Entry 3A6O (X-ray diffraction, 2.80 A resolution); this record covers chain A.

# Chain A
Name: Neopullulanase 2
Organism: Thermoactinomyces vulgaris
Notes: EC 3.2.1.135
UniProt: Q08751 (NEPU2_THEVU); numbering as in UniProt (aligned over 1-585)
Sequence (585 residues; row label = number of the first residue in the row):
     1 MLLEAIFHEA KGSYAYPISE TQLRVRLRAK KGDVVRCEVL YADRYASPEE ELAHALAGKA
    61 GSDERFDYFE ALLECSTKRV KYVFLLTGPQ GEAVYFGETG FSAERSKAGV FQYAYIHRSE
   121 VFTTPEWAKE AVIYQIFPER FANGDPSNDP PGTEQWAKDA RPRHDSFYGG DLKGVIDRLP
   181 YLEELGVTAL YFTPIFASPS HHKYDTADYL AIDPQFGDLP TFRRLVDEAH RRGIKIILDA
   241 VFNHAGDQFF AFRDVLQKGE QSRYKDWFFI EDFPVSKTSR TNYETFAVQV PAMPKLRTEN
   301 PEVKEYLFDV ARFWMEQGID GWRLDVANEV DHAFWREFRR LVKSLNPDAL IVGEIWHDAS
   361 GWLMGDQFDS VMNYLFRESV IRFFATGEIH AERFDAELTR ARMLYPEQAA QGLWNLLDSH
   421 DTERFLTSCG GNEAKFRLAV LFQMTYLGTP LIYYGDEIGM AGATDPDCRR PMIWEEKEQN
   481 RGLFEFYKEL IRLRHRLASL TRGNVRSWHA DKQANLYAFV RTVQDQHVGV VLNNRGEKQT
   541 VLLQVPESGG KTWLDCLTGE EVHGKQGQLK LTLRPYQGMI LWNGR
Ion coordination: Ca2+: Asn143, Asp145, Asn148, Asp149, Gly169, Asp171
Small-molecule neighbours: acarbose derived pentasaccharide (ARE): His164, His202, Tyr204, His244, Phe286, Val290, Met293, Arg323, Asp325, Val326, Glu329, Glu354, Trp356, His420, Asp421, Asp465, Arg469
Curated features (UniProtKB/Swiss-Prot):
  - active site: Asp325 (Nucleophile), Glu354 (Proton donor)
  - binding site (Ca(2+)): Asn143, Asp145, Asn148, Asp149, Gly169, Asp171
  - binding site (substrate): His244, Arg323, His420, Asp421, Asp465, Arg469
  - site: Asp421 (Transition state stabilizer)

# Overview
Bound to chain A: acarbose derived pentasaccharide. Asn143, Asp145, Asn148, Asp149, Gly169 and Asp171 form the
Ca2+ site. UniProt lists active-site residues Asp325 and Glu354, 6 Ca2+-binding residues and 6
substrate-binding residues.
Chain A is Neopullulanase 2 (Thermoactinomyces vulgaris); the structure, Crystal structure of
Thermoactinomyces vulgaris R-47 alpha-amylase 2/acarbose complex, was determined by X-ray diffraction,
deposited together with 1VFM, 1VFO and 1VFU.
